6FJI - chain A; structure by X-ray diffraction, 1.60 A resolution.

# Chain A
Molecule: Carbonic anhydrase 2
Source organism: Homo sapiens
Notes: EC 4.2.1.1
Reference sequence: P00918 (CAH2_HUMAN); numbering as in UniProt (aligned over 1-260)
Sequence (260 residues; row label = number of the first residue in the row):
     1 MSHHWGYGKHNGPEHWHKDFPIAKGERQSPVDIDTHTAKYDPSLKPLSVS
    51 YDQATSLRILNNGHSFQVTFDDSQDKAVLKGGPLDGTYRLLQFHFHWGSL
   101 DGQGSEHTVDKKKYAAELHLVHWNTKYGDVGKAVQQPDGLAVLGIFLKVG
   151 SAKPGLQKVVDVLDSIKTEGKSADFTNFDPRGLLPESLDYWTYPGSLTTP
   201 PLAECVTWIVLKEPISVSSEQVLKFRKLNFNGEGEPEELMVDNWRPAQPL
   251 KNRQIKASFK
Not modelled in the structure: 1-2
Construct notes: engineered mutation S65 (Ala in P00918), Q67 (Asn in P00918), T69 (Glu in P00918), L91 (Ile in P00918), V130 (Phe in P00918), E169 (Lys in P00918), A203 (Leu in P00918)
Metal / ion sites: Zn2+: H94, H96, H119
Curated features (UniProtKB/Swiss-Prot):
  - active site: H64 (Proton donor/acceptor)
  - binding site (Zn(2+)): H94, H96, H119
  - binding site (substrate): T198, T199
  - site: Y7 (Fine-tunes the proton-transfer properties of H-64), N62 (Fine-tunes the proton-transfer properties of H-64), Q92 (Involved in the binding of some activators, including histamine and L-histidine)
  - modified residue: S2 (N-acetylserine), S165 (Phosphoserine), S172 (Phosphoserine)
  - natural variant: K18 (K18E: In Jogjakarta), Q92 (Q92P: In OPTB3), H94 (H94Y: In OPTB3 loss of activity), H107 (H107Y: In OPTB3), G144 (G144R: In OPTB3), P236 (P236H: In Melbourne)
  - mutagenesis: W5 (W5A: Impaired activity, not rescued by 4-methylimidazole (4-MI); when associated with W-64), Y7 (Y7F: Enhanced activity; Y7H: Reduced proton transfer rate), N62 (N62A: Reduced activity; N62D: Strongly reduced activity; N62H: Reduced proton transfer; when associated with A-64; N62L: Reduced activity; N62T: Reduced activity; N62V: Reduced activity), H64 (H64A: Reduced CO(2) hydrase activity, rescued by 4-methylimidazole (4-MI). Reduced proton transfer; when associated with H-62. Enhanced proton transfer; when associated with H-67 ...), H94 (H94C/D/E/N/Q: Strongly reduced CO(2) hydrase and p-nitrophenyl acetate esterase activities, impaired stability of zinc binding), E106 (E106A/Q: Strongly reduced CO(2) hydrase activity; E106D: Normal CO(2) hydrase activity), E117 (E117Q: Strongly reduced activity and sulfonamide affinity), H119 (H119D/N/Q: Reduced activity; H119E: Strongly reduced activity), V121 (V121A/G/I/L/S: Reduced CO(2) hydrase and p-nitrophenyl acetate esterase activities; V121K/R: Strongly reduced CO(2) hydrase and p-nitrophenyl acetate esterase activities), V142 (V142F/Y: Strongly impaired activity; V142G: Weakly impaired activity; V142H: Impaired activity), L197 (L197A: Reduced CO(2) hydrase activity; L197E/H/R: Strongly reduced CO(2) hydrase activity; L197F: Normal activity), T198 (T198A/C/H/P: Strongly reduced activity; T198D/E: Strongly reduced activity, but enhanced zinc affinity; T198S/V: Reduced activity), 2 further mutagenesis entries in UniProt
What the authors report for this chain:
  - catalytic residues: H64
  - conformationally variable residues (side-chain flip): H64
  - specificity-determining residues: Q67, L91 (proposed by the authors, not directly observed)

# Overview
The Zn2+ site is built by H94, H96 and H119. UniProt lists active-site residue H64, 3 Zn2+-binding residues,
substrate-binding residues T198 and T199 and 14 mutagenesis sites. The paper reports the catalytic residue
H64; specificity determinants Q67 and L91.
Chain A is Carbonic anhydrase 2 (Homo sapiens); the structure, Joint neutron and x-ray crystal structure of
human carbonic anhydrase IX mimic (apo), was determined by X-ray diffraction, deposited together with 6FJJ and
6GCY.
